7YFZ - chains c and j of the 42 polymer chains in the assembly; structure by electron microscopy, 3.19 A resolution.

# Chain c
Molecule: Pam3 tube initiator gp17
Source organism: uncultured cyanophage
Chain sequence (191 residues; row label = number of the first residue in the row):
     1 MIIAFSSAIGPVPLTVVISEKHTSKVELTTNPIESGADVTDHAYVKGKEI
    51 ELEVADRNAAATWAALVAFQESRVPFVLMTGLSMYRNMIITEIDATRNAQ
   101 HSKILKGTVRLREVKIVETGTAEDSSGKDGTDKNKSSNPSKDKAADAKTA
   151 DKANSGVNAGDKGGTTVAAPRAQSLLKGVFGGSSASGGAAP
Not modelled in the structure: 183-191

# Chain j
Molecule: Pam3 plug gp18
Source organism: uncultured cyanophage
Chain sequence (106 residues; numbered 1 to 106; the number before each row is that of its first residue):
     1 MIELEVLDESKQKFSVILNDRRVTIELWYNTTNDRWSFSLALDGDNVVTG
    51 RRLVTGVDLLAPFGLGIGALFLLSENGEPPTRANLPLGLVKLYHATQEEI
   101 DAAISA

# Chain c / chain j interface
Residue-residue contacts (50; chain c residue first):
  Lys141(c) - Glu9(j)
  Asp151(c) - Ser10(j)  hydrogen bond (backbone-side chain)
  Asp151(c) - Arg82(j)  salt bridge
  Lys152(c) - Thr31(j)
  Asn154(c) - Glu9(j)  hydrogen bond
  Asn154(c) - Ser10(j)  hydrogen bond
  Asn154(c) - Lys11(j)
  Ser155(c) - Lys11(j)
  Gly156(c) - Lys11(j)
  Val157(c) - Glu9(j)
  Val157(c) - Lys11(j)  hydrogen bond (backbone-backbone)
  Val157(c) - Gln12(j)
  Val157(c) - Lys13(j)  hydrogen bond (backbone-backbone)
  Asn158(c) - Lys13(j)
  Asn158(c) - Phe14(j)
  Ala159(c) - Lys13(j)  hydrogen bond (backbone-backbone)
  Ala159(c) - Phe14(j)
  Gly160(c) - Phe14(j)
  Gly160(c) - Ser15(j)
  Asp161(c) - Ser15(j)
  Asp161(c) - Val16(j)
  Asp161(c) - Ile17(j)
  Asp161(c) - Arg22(j)  salt bridge
  Lys162(c) - Glu5(j)  salt bridge
  Lys162(c) - Phe14(j)
  Lys162(c) - Ser15(j)  hydrogen bond (backbone-backbone)
  Lys162(c) - Val16(j)
  Gly164(c) - Ile2(j)
  Gly164(c) - Glu3(j)
  Thr165(c) - Ile2(j)
  Thr165(c) - Glu3(j)  hydrogen bond (backbone-backbone)
  Thr166(c) - Met1(j)
  Val167(c) - Met1(j)  hydrogen bond (backbone-backbone)
  Val167(c) - Tyr93(j)  hydrophobic
  Ala172(c) - Met1(j)  hydrophobic
  Gln173(c) - Ala103(j)
  Gln173(c) - Ala106(j)
  Leu175(c) - Met1(j)  hydrophobic
  Leu175(c) - Leu73(j)  hydrophobic
  Leu176(c) - Ala95(j)  hydrophobic
  Leu176(c) - Glu99(j)
  Leu176(c) - Ala103(j)  hydrophobic
  Lys177(c) - Ala106(j)  hydrogen bond (side chain-backbone)
  Val179(c) - Leu73(j)  hydrophobic
  Phe180(c) - Asp58(j)
  Phe180(c) - Ala69(j)  hydrophobic
  Phe180(c) - Phe71(j)  hydrophobic
  Phe180(c) - Ile100(j)  hydrophobic
  Phe180(c) - Ile104(j)
  Gly181(c) - Ile104(j)
Interface residues without a listed pair, chain c (26 interface residues in all): Ala150, Arg171
Interface residues without a listed pair, chain j (28 interface residues in all): Leu7

# Summary
The interface between chain c and chain j involves 26 residues on one side and 28 on the other; the contacts
include 10 hydrogen bonds and 3 salt bridges. Polar contacts include Asp151(c)-Arg82(j), Asp161(c)-Arg22(j)
and Lys162(c)-Glu5(j).
Here chain c is Pam3 tube initiator gp17 and chain j is Pam3 plug gp18, both from uncultured cyanophage. Entry
7YFZ (Cyanophage Pam3 baseplate proteins) was determined by electron microscopy, deposited together with 8HDR,
7YFW, 8HDS and 8HDW.
